6HUB - chains B and C of the 28 polymer chains in the assembly; structure by X-ray diffraction, 2.90 A resolution.

# Chain B
Protein: Proteasome subunit alpha type-3
From: Saccharomyces cerevisiae (strain ATCC 204508 / S288c)
Notes: EC 3.4.25.1
Reference sequence: P23638 (PSA3_YEAST); residues 0-257 here correspond to UniProt positions 1-258 (UniProt number = residue number + 1)
Amino-acid sequence (258 residues; each row starts with the number of its first residue; numbering starts at 0):
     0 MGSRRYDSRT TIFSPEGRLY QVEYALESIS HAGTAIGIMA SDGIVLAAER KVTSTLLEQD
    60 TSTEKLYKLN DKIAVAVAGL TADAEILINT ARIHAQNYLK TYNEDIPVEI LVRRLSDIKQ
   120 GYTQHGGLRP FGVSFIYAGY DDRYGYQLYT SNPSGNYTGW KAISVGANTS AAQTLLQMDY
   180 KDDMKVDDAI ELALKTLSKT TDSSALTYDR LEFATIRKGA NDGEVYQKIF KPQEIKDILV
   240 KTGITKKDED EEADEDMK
Not modelled in the structure: 0, 245-257

# Chain C
Protein: Proteasome subunit alpha type-4
From: Saccharomyces cerevisiae (strain ATCC 204508 / S288c)
Notes: EC 3.4.25.1
Reference sequence: P40303 (PSA4_YEAST); residues -1 to 252 here correspond to UniProt positions 1-254 (UniProt number = residue number + 2)
Amino-acid sequence (254 residues; numbered -1 to 252; the number before each row is that of its first residue; numbers below 1 keep their minus sign (Met-1 is residue -1)):
    -1 MSGYDRALSI FSPDGHIFQV EYALEAVKRG TCAVGVKGKN CVVLGCERRS TLKLQDTRIT
    59 PSKVSKIDSH VVLSFSGLNA DSRILIEKAR VEAQSHRLTL EDPVTVEYLT RYVAGVQQRY
   119 TQSGGVRPFG VSTLIAGFDP RDDEPKLYQT EPSGIYSSWS AQTIGRNSKT VREFLEKNYD
   179 RKEPPATVEE CVKLTVRSLL EVVQTGAKNI EITVVKPDSD IVALSSEEIN QYVTQIEQEK
   239 QEQQEQDKKK KSNH
Not modelled in the structure: -1 to 0, 241-252

# How chain B and chain C interact
Pairs across the interface (75; chain B residue first):
  Arg3(B) with Arg4(C), hydrogen bond (backbone-side chain)
  Asp6(B) with Tyr2(C), hydrogen bond; Arg4(C), salt bridge
  Arg8(B) with Arg4(C)
  Thr10(B) with Leu6(C); Arg125(C)
  Ile11(B) with Gln17(C)
  Phe12(B) with Gln17(C), hydrogen bond (backbone-side chain); Tyr20(C), hydrophobic; Ala21(C), hydrophobic; Ala24(C), hydrophobic; Leu76(C), hydrophobic; Arg125(C); Pro126(C); Gly128(C)
  Ser13(B) with Tyr20(C)
  Pro14(B) with Tyr20(C), hydrophobic; Glu23(C)
  Glu15(B) with Glu23(C); Arg27(C), hydrogen bond (backbone-side chain)
  Gly16(B) with Tyr20(C); Glu23(C); Ala24(C); Arg27(C), hydrogen bond (backbone-side chain)
  Arg17(B) with Arg27(C)
  Leu18(B) with Leu76(C), hydrophobic; Arg125(C)
  Met38(B) with Asp54(C); Arg56(C)
  Arg112(B) with Arg81(C)
  Ser115(B) with Arg81(C), hydrogen bond (backbone-side chain)
  Asp116(B) with Arg81(C), salt bridge; Ile82(C)
  Gln119(B) with Ala78(C); Asp79(C); Ile82(C)
  Thr122(B) with Arg125(C), hydrogen bond (backbone-side chain)
  Gln123(B) with Tyr118(C); Gly123(C); Val124(C); Arg125(C), hydrogen bond (backbone-backbone); Phe127(C)
  His124(B) with Gly123(C); Val124(C)
  Gly125(B) with Tyr2(C); Gly123(C)
  Gly126(B) with Tyr2(C)
  Tyr143(B) with Arg56(C), hydrogen bond (backbone-side chain); Ile57(C), hydrophobic
  Tyr145(B) with Arg56(C), hydrogen bond (backbone-side chain)
  Gln146(B) with Ile57(C)
  Leu147(B) with Ile57(C)
  Tyr148(B) with Ile57(C)
  Ser153(B) with Ala78(C)
  Gly154(B) with Ala78(C); Arg81(C), hydrogen bond (backbone-side chain)
  Asn155(B) with Asn77(C), hydrogen bond; Ala78(C)
  Tyr156(B) with Pro59(C), hydrophobic; Arg81(C)
  Gly158(B) with Gln53(C); Asp54(C), hydrogen bond (backbone-backbone); Thr58(C), hydrogen bond (backbone-side chain)
  Trp159(B) with Leu50(C), hydrophobic; Lys51(C); Leu52(C); Gln53(C); Asp54(C)
  Lys160(B) with Leu52(C), hydrogen bond (backbone-backbone); Gln53(C); Asp54(C)
  Ala161(B) with Leu52(C)
  Gln172(B) with Leu52(C)
  Leu175(B) with Leu52(C), hydrophobic
  Gln176(B) with Leu52(C)
Interface residues without a listed pair, chain B (41 interface residues in all): Glu108, Thr157, Tyr179

# Overview
The interface between chain B and chain C involves 41 residues on one side and 31 on the other; the contacts
include 15 hydrogen bonds and 2 salt bridges. Among the polar pairs are Asp6(B)-Arg4(C), Asp116(B)-Arg81(C)
and Arg3(B)-Arg4(C).
Here chain B is Proteasome subunit alpha type-3 and chain C is Proteasome subunit alpha type-4, both from
Saccharomyces cerevisiae (strain ATCC 204508 / S288c). Entry 6HUB (Yeast 20S proteasome with human beta2c
(S171G) in complex with 16) was determined by X-ray diffraction together with 6HTB, 6HTC, 6HTD, 6HTP, 6HTR,
6HUC and 30 further entries from the same study.
